1XWG - chains A and B; structure by X-ray diffraction, 1.85 A resolution.

== Chain A (and B) ==
Protein: Glutathione S-transferase A1
From: Homo sapiens
Notes: EC 2.5.1.18; chain B of this document is another copy of the same molecule, construct and numbering; everything in this record applies to it too
Reference sequence: P08263 (GSTA1_HUMAN); aligned to UniProt positions 2-222 over residues 2-222
Sequence (221 residues; numbered 2 to 222; the number before each row is that of its first residue):
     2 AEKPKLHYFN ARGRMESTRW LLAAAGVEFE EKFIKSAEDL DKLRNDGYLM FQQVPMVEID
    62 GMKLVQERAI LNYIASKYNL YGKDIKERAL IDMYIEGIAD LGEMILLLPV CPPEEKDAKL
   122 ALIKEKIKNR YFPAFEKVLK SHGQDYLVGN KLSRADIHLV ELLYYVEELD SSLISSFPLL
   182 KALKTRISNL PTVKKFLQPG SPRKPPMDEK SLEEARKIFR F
Not modelled in the structure: 215-222 (chain B: fully traced)
Sequence notes: engineered mutation Glu-68 (Thr67 in P08263)
Curated features (UniProtKB/Swiss-Prot):
  - binding site (glutathione): Tyr-9, Arg-45, Gln-54, Val-55
  - modified residue: Ala-2 (N-acetylalanine), Lys-4 (N6-succinyllysine)

== Interface between chain A and chain B ==
Contacting residue pairs - 72 pairs, chain A then chain B:
  Gly-48(A) / Lys-138(B)
  Met-51(A) / Met-94(B)  hydrophobic
  Met-51(A) / Tyr-95(B)  hydrophobic
  Met-51(A) / Ala-135(B)
  Met-51(A) / Val-139(B)  hydrophobic
  Phe-52(A) / Met-94(B)
  Phe-52(A) / Tyr-95(B)
  Phe-52(A) / Gly-98(B)
  Phe-52(A) / Arg-131(B)  hydrogen bond (backbone-side chain)
  Phe-52(A) / Tyr-132(B)  hydrophobic
  Phe-52(A) / Ala-135(B)  hydrophobic
  Phe-52(A) / Phe-136(B)  hydrophobic
  Gln-53(A) / Arg-131(B)
  Gln-54(A) / Asp-101(B)
  Gln-54(A) / Arg-131(B)
  Gln-54(A) / Tyr-132(B)
  Asp-61(A) / Lys-87(B)  hydrogen bond (backbone-side chain)
  Met-63(A) / Ala-90(B)  hydrophobic
  Lys-64(A) / Met-94(B)
  Leu-65(A) / Ala-90(B)
  Val-66(A) / Met-94(B)
  Gln-67(A) / Met-94(B)
  Gln-67(A) / Glu-97(B)
  Gln-67(A) / Gly-98(B)
  Gln-67(A) / Asp-101(B)  hydrogen bond
  Arg-69(A) / Arg-69(B)
  Arg-69(A) / Glu-97(B)
  Ala-70(A) / Asp-93(B)
  Ala-70(A) / Met-94(B)
  Asn-73(A) / Tyr-82(B)
  Asn-73(A) / Arg-89(B)
  Asn-73(A) / Asp-93(B)  hydrogen bond
  Tyr-74(A) / Ile-86(B)
  Tyr-74(A) / Lys-87(B)
  Tyr-74(A) / Ala-90(B)  hydrophobic
  Ser-77(A) / Ile-86(B)
  Lys-78(A) / Ile-86(B)
  Tyr-82(A) / Asn-73(B)
  Tyr-82(A) / Arg-89(B)  hydrogen bond
  Ile-86(A) / Tyr-74(B)  hydrophobic
  Ile-86(A) / Ser-77(B)
  Ile-86(A) / Lys-78(B)
  Lys-87(A) / Asp-61(B)  hydrogen bond (side chain-backbone)
  Arg-89(A) / Ser-77(B)  hydrogen bond
  Arg-89(A) / Arg-89(B)
  Ala-90(A) / Leu-65(B)  hydrophobic
  Ala-90(A) / Tyr-74(B)  hydrophobic
  Asp-93(A) / Ala-70(B)
  Asp-93(A) / Asn-73(B)  hydrogen bond
  Met-94(A) / Met-51(B)  hydrophobic
  Met-94(A) / Phe-52(B)
  Met-94(A) / Lys-64(B)
  Met-94(A) / Leu-65(B)  hydrophobic
  Met-94(A) / Val-66(B)  hydrogen bond (side chain-backbone)
  Met-94(A) / Gln-67(B)
  Met-94(A) / Ala-70(B)
  Tyr-95(A) / Met-51(B)  hydrophobic
  Glu-97(A) / Gln-67(B)
  Glu-97(A) / Arg-69(B)  salt bridge
  Gly-98(A) / Phe-52(B)
  Gly-98(A) / Gln-67(B)
  Asp-101(A) / Gln-67(B)  hydrogen bond
  Asn-130(A) / Gln-53(B)
  Arg-131(A) / Phe-52(B)  hydrogen bond (side chain-backbone)
  Arg-131(A) / Gln-53(B)
  Arg-131(A) / Gln-54(B)
  Tyr-132(A) / Phe-52(B)  hydrophobic
  Tyr-132(A) / Gln-54(B)
  Ala-135(A) / Met-51(B)
  Ala-135(A) / Phe-52(B)  hydrophobic
  Phe-136(A) / Phe-52(B)  hydrophobic
  Val-139(A) / Met-51(B)  hydrophobic
Other interface residues (no listed pair), chain B (35 interface residues in all): Arg-45, Met-63, Leu-91

== In short ==
34 residues of chain A and 35 residues of chain B are in contact; the contacts include 11 hydrogen bonds and 1
salt bridge. Polar contacts include Glu-97(A)/Arg-69(B), Phe-52(A)/Arg-131(B) and Asp-61(A)/Lys-87(B). Curated
annotation (UniProt) lists 4 glutathione-binding residues on chain A.
Both chains are Glutathione S-transferase A1 (Homo sapiens). Entry 1XWG (Human GST A1-1 T68E mutant) was
determined by X-ray diffraction together with 1PKW, 1PKZ, 1PL1 and 1PL2 from the same study.
